Entry 7KZT (electron microscopy, 4.20 A resolution (low resolution: residue-level contacts below are approximate; hydrogen-bond / salt-bridge calls are withheld)); this record covers chains C and E of the 19 polymer chains in the assembly.

Chain C:
Protein: Fanconi anemia group C protein
Organism: Homo sapiens
Reference sequence: Q00597 (FANCC_HUMAN); numbering as in UniProt (aligned over 1-558)
Chain sequence (583 residues; row label = number of the first residue in the row; numbers below 1 keep their minus sign (Met-24 is residue -24)):
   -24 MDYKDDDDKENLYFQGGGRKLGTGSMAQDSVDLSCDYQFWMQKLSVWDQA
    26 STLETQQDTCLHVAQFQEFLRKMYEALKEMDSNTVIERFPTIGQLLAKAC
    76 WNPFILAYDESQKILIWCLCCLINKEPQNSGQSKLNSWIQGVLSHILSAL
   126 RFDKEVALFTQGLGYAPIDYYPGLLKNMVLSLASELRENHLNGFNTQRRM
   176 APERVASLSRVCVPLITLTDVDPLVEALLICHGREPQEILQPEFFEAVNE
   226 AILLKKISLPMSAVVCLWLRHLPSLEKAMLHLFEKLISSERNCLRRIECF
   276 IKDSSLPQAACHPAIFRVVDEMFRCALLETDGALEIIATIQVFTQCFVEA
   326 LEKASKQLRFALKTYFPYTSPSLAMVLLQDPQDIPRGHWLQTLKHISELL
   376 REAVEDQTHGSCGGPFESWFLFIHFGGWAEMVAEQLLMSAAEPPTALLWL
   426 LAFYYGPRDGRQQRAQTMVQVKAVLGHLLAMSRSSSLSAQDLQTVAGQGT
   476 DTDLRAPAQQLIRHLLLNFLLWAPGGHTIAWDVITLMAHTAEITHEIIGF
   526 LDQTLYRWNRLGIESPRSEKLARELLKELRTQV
Not modelled in the structure: -24 to 0, 473-480
Construct notes: initiating methionine (-24); expression tag (-23 to 0)

Chain E:
Protein: Fanconi anemia group E protein
Organism: Homo sapiens
Reference sequence: Q9HB96 (FANCE_HUMAN); residue numbers follow UniProt; this construct covers 1-536
Chain sequence (555 residues; numbered -18 to 536; the number before each row is that of its first residue; numbers below 1 keep their minus sign (Met-18 is residue -18)):
   -18 MDYKDDDDKENLYFQGGGRMATPDAGLPGAEGVEPAPWAQLEAPARLLLQ
    32 ALQAGPEGARRGLGVLRALGSRGWEPFDWGRLLEALCREEPVVQGPDGRL
    82 ELKPLLLRLPRICQRNLMSLLMAVRPSLPESGLLSVLQIAQQDLAPDPDA
   132 WLRALGELLRRDLGVGTSMEGASPLSERCQRQLQSLCRGLGLGGRRLKSP
   182 QAPDPEEEENRDSQQPGKRRKDSEEEAASPEGKRVPKRLRCWEEEEDHEK
   232 ERPEHKSLESLADGGSASPIKDQPVMAVKTGEDGSNLDDAKGLAESLELP
   282 KAIQDQLPRLQQLLKTLEEGLEGLEDAPPVELQLLHECSPSQMDLLCAQL
   332 QLPQLSDLGLLRLCTWLLALSPDLSLSNATVLTRSLFLGRILSLTSSASR
   382 LLTTALTSFCAKYTYPVCSALLDPVLQAPGTGPAQTELLCCLVKMESLEP
   432 DAQVLMLGQILELPWKEETFLVLQSLLERQVEMTPEKFSVLMEKLCKKGL
   482 AATTSMAYAKLMLTVMTKYQANITETQRLGLAMALEPNTTFLRKSLKAAL
   532 KHLGP
Not modelled in the structure: -18 to 11, 182-274, 301-307, 479-483, 536
Construct notes: initiating methionine (-18); expression tag (-17 to 0)
Swiss-Prot annotation at these positions:
  - modified residue: Ser249 (Phosphoserine), Thr346 (Phosphothreonine), Ser374 (Phosphoserine)
  - natural variant: Pro184 (P184Q: In FANCE; uncertain significance)
  - mutagenesis: Thr346 (T346A: Non-phosphorylatable by CHEK1, not polyubiquitinated and unable to complement the mitomycin C hypersensitivity of cells lacking FANCE; when associated with A-374), Ser374 (S374A: Non-phosphorylatable by CHEK1, not polyubiquitinated and unable to complement the mitomycin C hypersensitivity of cells lacking FANCE; when associated with A-346)

How chain C and chain E interact:
Contacting residue pairs (95):
  Phe169(C) with Glu15(E); Ala17(E); Pro18(E); Trp19(E); Gln34(E)
  Thr171(C) with Val14(E)
  His207(C) with Gln34(E); Gly36(E); Arg92(E); Ile93(E)
  Arg209(C) with Glu15(E); Pro91(E)
  Glu210(C) with Pro91(E); Arg92(E)
  Pro211(C) with Leu88(E); Arg89(E); Gln95(E)
  Gln212(C) with Arg92(E)
  Glu213(C) with Arg92(E); Arg96(E)
  Ile214(C) with Arg92(E)
  Val240(C) with Pro37(E)
  Cys241(C) with Pro37(E)
  Trp243(C) with Trp132(E)
  Leu244(C) with Pro37(E)
  Arg245(C) with Arg92(E); Arg96(E); Trp132(E)
  His246(C) with Trp132(E)
  Leu247(C) with Trp132(E)
  Glu251(C) with Leu156(E); Ser157(E); Cys160(E)
  Phe258(C) with Leu164(E)
  Glu259(C) with Leu167(E)
  Ile262(C) with Leu167(E); Leu171(E)
  His287(C) with Pro37(E); Ser100(E)
  Ala289(C) with Ser100(E); Trp132(E)
  Arg292(C) with Met103(E); Leu139(E); Asp143(E)
  Val293(C) with Trp132(E)
  Glu296(C) with Arg142(E); Ser154(E)
  Met297(C) with Leu156(E); Cys160(E); Leu164(E)
  Arg299(C) with Arg142(E)
  Cys300(C) with Leu164(E)
  Ala301(C) with Cys168(E)
  Leu302(C) with Leu178(E)
  Leu303(C) with Lys179(E)
  Glu304(C) with Gln165(E); Cys168(E)
  Thr305(C) with Cys168(E); Leu171(E)
  Asp306(C) with Leu173(E); Gly174(E); Gly175(E); Arg176(E); Leu178(E)
  Gly307(C) with Arg176(E); Leu178(E)
  Ala308(C) with Leu171(E)
  Glu310(C) with Leu171(E)
  Ile312(C) with Arg176(E)
  Ala329(C) with Arg41(E)
  Ser330(C) with Arg41(E)
  Gln332(C) with Arg41(E)
  Leu333(C) with Arg41(E); Gly45(E); Arg48(E)
  Arg334(C) with Arg41(E)
  Phe335(C) with Ala40(E); Arg41(E); Leu44(E)
  Thr339(C) with Ala104(E)
  Pro342(C) with Asp143(E)
  Trp394(C) with Arg176(E); Leu178(E)
  Tyr429(C) with Arg176(E)
  Tyr430(C) with Gly175(E); Arg176(E)
  Pro432(C) with Arg176(E); Arg177(E); Leu178(E)
  Arg433(C) with Arg177(E); Leu178(E)
  Asp434(C) with Arg177(E)
  Pro482(C) with Arg177(E)
  Gln485(C) with Gly175(E)
  Glu517(C) with Gly172(E)
Other interface residues (no listed pair), chain C (68 interface residues in all): His165, Gly208, Leu250, Leu255, Leu261, Cys286, Pro288, Ile290, Leu309, Ile311, Leu326, Tyr340, Gly431
Other interface residues (no listed pair), chain E (51 interface residues in all): Leu90, Asn97, Ala131, Pro155, Gln161, Gln163, Ser180

Overview:
68 residues of chain C and 51 residues of chain E are in contact. UniProt lists 2 mutagenesis sites on chain
E.
Chain C is Fanconi anemia group C protein and chain E is Fanconi anemia group E protein, both from Homo
sapiens; the structure, Structure of the human fanconi anaemia Core-UBE2T-ID-DNA complex in intermediate
state, was determined by electron microscopy, deposited together with 7KZP, 7KZQ, 7KZR, 7KZS and 7KZV.
